PDB entry 1A02 | X-ray diffraction, 2.70 A resolution | chains F and J of the 5 polymer chains in the assembly

== Chain F ==
Molecule: Ap-1 fragment fos
Source organism: Homo sapiens
Notes: fragment: fos
Reference sequence: P01100 (FOS_HUMAN); numbering as in UniProt (aligned over 138-193)
Sequence (56 residues; numbered 138 to 193; the number before each row is that of its first residue):
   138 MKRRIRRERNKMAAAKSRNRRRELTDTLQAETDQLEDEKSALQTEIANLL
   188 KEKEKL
Disordered / not traced: 138-139, 193
Differences from the reference sequence: engineered mutation Met138 (Glu in P01100), Ser154 (Cys in P01100)
Curated features (UniProtKB/Swiss-Prot):
  - region: Lys139 to Arg159 (Basic motif), Leu165 to Leu193 (Leucine-zipper)
  - mutagenesis: Lys192 (K192R: No change in sumoylation)
What the authors report for this chain:
  - conformationally variable residues (helix shift): Glu160

== Chain J ==
Molecule: Ap-1 fragment jun
Source organism: Homo sapiens
Notes: fragment: jun
Reference sequence: P05412 (AP1_HUMAN); residues 263-318 here correspond to UniProt positions 253-308 (UniProt number = residue number - 10)
Sequence (56 residues; each row starts with the number of its first residue):
   263 MKAERKRMRNRIAASKSRKRKLERIARLEEKVKTLKAQNSELASTANMLR
   313 EQVAQL
Disordered / not traced: 263-266
Differences from the reference sequence: engineered mutation Met263 (Ile253 in P05412), Ser279 (Cys269 in P05412)
Curated features (UniProtKB/Swiss-Prot):
  - region: Leu290 to Leu318 (Leucine-zipper)
  - site: Arg282 (Necessary for synergistic transcriptional activity with SMAD3)
  - modified residue: Lys281 (N6-acetyllysine), Thr296 (Phosphothreonine)

== Interface between chain F and chain J ==
Contacting residue pairs - 38 pairs, chain F then chain J:
  Leu161(F) with Ile287(J), hydrophobic
  Thr162(F) with Ile287(J)
  Leu165(F) with Ile287(J); Leu290(J), hydrophobic; Glu291(J)
  Gln166(F) with Arg286(J), hydrogen bond; Leu290(J)
  Glu168(F) with Val294(J); Lys298(J), salt bridge
  Thr169(F) with Leu290(J); Lys293(J); Val294(J); Leu297(J)
  Leu172(F) with Val294(J); Leu297(J), hydrophobic; Lys298(J); Asn301(J), hydrogen bond (backbone-side chain)
  Glu173(F) with Leu297(J)
  Glu175(F) with Asn301(J)
  Lys176(F) with Gln300(J), hydrogen bond; Asn301(J); Leu304(J)
  Leu179(F) with Asn301(J); Leu304(J), hydrophobic; Ala305(J)
  Glu182(F) with Ala308(J); Arg312(J), salt bridge
  Ile183(F) with Leu304(J); Thr307(J); Leu311(J), hydrophobic
  Leu186(F) with Ala308(J); Leu311(J), hydrophobic; Arg312(J); Val315(J)
  Leu187(F) with Leu311(J), hydrophobic
  Glu189(F) with Val315(J)
  Lys190(F) with Gln314(J)
  Lys192(F) with Leu318(J)
Interface residues without a listed pair, chain F (20 interface residues in all): Arg158, Gln180

== Overview ==
20 residues of chain F face 19 of chain J across their interface; the contacts include 3 hydrogen bonds and 2
salt bridges. Polar contacts include Glu168(F)-Lys298(J), Glu182(F)-Arg312(J) and Gln166(F)-Arg286(J). Curated
annotation (UniProt) lists one mutagenesis site on chain F. From the paper: conformational variability at
Glu160(F).
Chain F is Ap-1 fragment fos and chain J is Ap-1 fragment jun, both from Homo sapiens; the structure,
Structure of the DNA binding domains of nfat, fos and jun bound to DNA, was determined by X-ray diffraction.
